6RQT - chains A and H of the 17 polymer chains in the assembly; structure by electron microscopy, 4.00 A resolution.

Chain A:
Name: DNA-directed RNA polymerase I subunit RPA190
Source organism: Saccharomyces cerevisiae
Notes: EC 2.7.7.6
UniProt: P10964 (RPA1_YEAST); residue numbers follow UniProt; this construct covers 1-1664
Amino-acid sequence (1664 residues; row label = number of the first residue in the row):
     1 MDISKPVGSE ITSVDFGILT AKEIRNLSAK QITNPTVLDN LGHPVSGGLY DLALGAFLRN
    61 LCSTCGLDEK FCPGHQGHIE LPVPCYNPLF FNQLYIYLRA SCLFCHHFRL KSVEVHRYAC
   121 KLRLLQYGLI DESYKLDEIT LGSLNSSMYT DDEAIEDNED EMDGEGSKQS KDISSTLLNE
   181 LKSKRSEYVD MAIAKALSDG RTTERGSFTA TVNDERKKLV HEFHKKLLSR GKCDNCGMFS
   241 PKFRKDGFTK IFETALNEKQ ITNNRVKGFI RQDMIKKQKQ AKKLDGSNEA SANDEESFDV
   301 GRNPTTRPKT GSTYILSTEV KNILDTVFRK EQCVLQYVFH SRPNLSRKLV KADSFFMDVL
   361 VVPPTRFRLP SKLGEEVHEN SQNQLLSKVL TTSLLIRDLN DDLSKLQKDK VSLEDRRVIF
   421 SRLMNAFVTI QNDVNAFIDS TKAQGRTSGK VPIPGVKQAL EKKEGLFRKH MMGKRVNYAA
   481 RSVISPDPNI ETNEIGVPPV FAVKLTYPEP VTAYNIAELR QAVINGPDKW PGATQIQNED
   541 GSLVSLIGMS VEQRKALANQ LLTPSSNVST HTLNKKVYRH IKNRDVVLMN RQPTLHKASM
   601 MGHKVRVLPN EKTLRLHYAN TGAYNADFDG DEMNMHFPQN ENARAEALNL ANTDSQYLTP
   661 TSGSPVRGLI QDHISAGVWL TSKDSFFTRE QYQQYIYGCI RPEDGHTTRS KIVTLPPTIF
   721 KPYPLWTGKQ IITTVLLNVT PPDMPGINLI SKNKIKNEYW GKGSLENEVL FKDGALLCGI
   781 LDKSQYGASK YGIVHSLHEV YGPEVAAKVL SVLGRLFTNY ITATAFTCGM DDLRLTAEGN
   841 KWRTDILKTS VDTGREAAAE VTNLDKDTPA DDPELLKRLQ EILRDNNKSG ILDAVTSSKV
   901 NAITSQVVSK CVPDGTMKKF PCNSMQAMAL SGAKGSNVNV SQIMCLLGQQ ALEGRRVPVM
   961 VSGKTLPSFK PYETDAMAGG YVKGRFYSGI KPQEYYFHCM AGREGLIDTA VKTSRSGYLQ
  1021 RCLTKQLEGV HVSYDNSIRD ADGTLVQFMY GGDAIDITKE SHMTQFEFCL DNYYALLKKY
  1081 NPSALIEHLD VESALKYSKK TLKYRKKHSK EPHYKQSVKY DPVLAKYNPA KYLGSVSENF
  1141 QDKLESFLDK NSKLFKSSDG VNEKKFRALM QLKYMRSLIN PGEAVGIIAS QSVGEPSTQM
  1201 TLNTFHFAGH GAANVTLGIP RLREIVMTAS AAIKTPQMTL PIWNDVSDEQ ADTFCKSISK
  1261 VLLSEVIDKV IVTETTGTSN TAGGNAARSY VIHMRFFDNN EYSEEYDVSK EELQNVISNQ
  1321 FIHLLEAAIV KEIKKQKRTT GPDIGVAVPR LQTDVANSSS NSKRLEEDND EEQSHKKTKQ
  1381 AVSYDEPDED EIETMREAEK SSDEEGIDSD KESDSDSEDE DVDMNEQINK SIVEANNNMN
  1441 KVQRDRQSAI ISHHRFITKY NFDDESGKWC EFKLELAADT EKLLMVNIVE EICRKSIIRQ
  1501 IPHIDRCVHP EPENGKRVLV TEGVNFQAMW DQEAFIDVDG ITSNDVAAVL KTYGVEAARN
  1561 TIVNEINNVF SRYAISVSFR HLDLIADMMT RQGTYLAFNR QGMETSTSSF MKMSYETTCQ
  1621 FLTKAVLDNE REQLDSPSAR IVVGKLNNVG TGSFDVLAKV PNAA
Not modelled in the structure: 143-171, 271-311, 407-416, 1154-1159, 1206-1213, 1278-1286, 1339-1432, 1664
Metal / ion sites: Zn2+ site 1: C62, T64, H75; Zn2+ site 2: C102, C105, C233, C236
Curated features (UniProtKB/Swiss-Prot):
  - region: P992 to E1004 (Bridging helix)
  - binding site (Zn(2+)): C62, C65, C72, H75, C102, C105, C233, C236
  - binding site (Mg(2+)): D627, D629, D631
  - modified residue (Phosphoserine): S889, S1636

Chain H:
Name: DNA-directed RNA polymerases I, II, and III subunit RPABC3
Source organism: Saccharomyces cerevisiae
UniProt: P20436 (RPAB3_YEAST); residue numbers follow UniProt; this construct covers 1-146
Amino-acid sequence (146 residues; numbered 1 to 146; the number before each row is that of its first residue):
     1 MSNTLFDDIF QVSEVDPGRY NKVCRIEAAS TTQDQCKLTL DINVELFPVA AQDSLTVTIA
    61 SSLNLEDTPA NDSSATRSWR PPQAGDRSLA DDYDYVMYGT AYKFEEVSKD LIAVYYSFGG
   121 LLMRLEGNYR NLNNLKQENA YLLIRR
Not modelled in the structure: 1-2, 65-74
Curated features (UniProtKB/Swiss-Prot):
  - region: D16 to T39 (Non-specific ssDNA binding)
  - modified residue: S2 (N-acetylserine), T68 (Phosphothreonine)

How chain A and chain H interact:
Pairs across the interface (51; chain A residue first):
  S682(A) - Y20(H)
  K683(A) - V23(H)
  K683(A) - D41(H)  salt bridge
  K683(A) - G120(H)  hydrogen bond (side chain-backbone)
  D684(A) - Y20(H)
  D684(A) - N21(H)  hydrogen bond (side chain-backbone)
  D684(A) - K22(H)
  F686(A) - V23(H)  hydrophobic
  F686(A) - N43(H)
  P716(A) - Y98(H)  hydrophobic
  P717(A) - W79(H)
  P717(A) - Y98(H)
  T718(A) - V96(H)
  T718(A) - M97(H)
  T718(A) - Y98(H)  hydrogen bond (backbone-backbone)
  T718(A) - F118(H)
  I719(A) - N43(H)
  I719(A) - L46(H)  hydrophobic
  I719(A) - V96(H)
  I719(A) - M97(H)  hydrophobic
  F720(A) - W79(H)
  F720(A) - D94(H)
  F720(A) - V96(H)  hydrogen bond (backbone-backbone)
  F720(A) - Y98(H)  hydrophobic
  K721(A) - L46(H)
  K721(A) - D94(H)
  Y723(A) - E45(H)
  Y723(A) - L46(H)
  P724(A) - W79(H)  hydrophobic
  L725(A) - N43(H)
  T727(A) - G119(H)
  K729(A) - G119(H)
  K729(A) - G120(H)
  Y759(A) - R19(H)  hydrogen bond (backbone-side chain)
  W760(A) - G18(H)
  W760(A) - Y20(H)
  K762(A) - D16(H)  salt bridge
  K762(A) - R25(H)
  G763(A) - R25(H)  hydrogen bond (backbone-side chain)
  S764(A) - Y20(H)
  L765(A) - L122(H)
  E766(A) - Y20(H)
  E766(A) - L122(H)
  L770(A) - Y102(H)  hydrophobic
  K772(A) - A101(H)  hydrogen bond (side chain-backbone)
  L777(A) - S117(H)
  L777(A) - G120(H)  hydrogen bond (backbone-backbone)
  C778(A) - L122(H)  hydrophobic
  K919(A) - R19(H)
  F920(A) - R19(H)
  P921(A) - R19(H)
Interface residues without a listed pair, chain A (34 interface residues in all): R689, E758, G761, L776, D914
Interface residues without a listed pair, chain H (29 interface residues in all): P81, Y95, T100, L121, Y141

Overview:
34 residues of chain A face 29 of chain H across their interface; the contacts include 8 hydrogen bonds and 2
salt bridges. Among the polar pairs are K683(A)-D41(H), K762(A)-D16(H) and K683(A)-G120(H). From UniProt: 8
Zn2+-binding residues and 3 Mg2+-binding residues on chain A.
Chain A is DNA-directed RNA polymerase I subunit RPA190 and chain H is DNA-directed RNA polymerases I, II, and
III subunit RPABC3, both from Saccharomyces cerevisiae; the structure, RNA Polymerase I-tWH-Rrn3-DNA, was
determined by electron microscopy (same publication as 6RQH, 6RQL, 6RRD, 6RUI, 6RUO and 6RWE).
